4YR3 - chains A and T of the 3 polymer chains in the assembly; structure by X-ray diffraction, 2.00 A resolution.

# Chain A
Name: DNA polymerase eta
Source organism: Homo sapiens
Notes: EC 2.7.7.7
UniProtKB: Q9Y253 (POLH_HUMAN); residue numbers follow UniProt; this construct covers 1-432
Amino-acid sequence (435 residues; numbered -2 to 432; the number before each row is that of its first residue; numbers below 1 keep their minus sign (Gly-2 is residue -2)):
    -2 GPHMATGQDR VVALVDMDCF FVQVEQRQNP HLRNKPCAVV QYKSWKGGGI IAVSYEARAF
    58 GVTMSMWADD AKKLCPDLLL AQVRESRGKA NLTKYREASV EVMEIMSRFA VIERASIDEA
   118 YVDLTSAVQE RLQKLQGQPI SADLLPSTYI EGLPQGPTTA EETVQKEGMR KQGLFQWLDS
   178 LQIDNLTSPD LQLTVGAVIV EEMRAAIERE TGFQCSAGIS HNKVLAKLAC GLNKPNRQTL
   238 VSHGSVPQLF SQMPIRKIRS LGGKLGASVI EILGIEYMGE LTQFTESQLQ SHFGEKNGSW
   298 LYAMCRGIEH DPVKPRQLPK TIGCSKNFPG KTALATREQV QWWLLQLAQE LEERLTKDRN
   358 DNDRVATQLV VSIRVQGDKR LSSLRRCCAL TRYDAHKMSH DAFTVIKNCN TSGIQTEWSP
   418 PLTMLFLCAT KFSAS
Unresolved in the structure: 154-159, 374-377, 412
Sequence notes: expression tag (-2 to 0); engineered mutation Met61 (Arg in Q9Y253)
Metal / ion sites: Ca2+ site 1: Asp13, Met14, Asp115 (together with 2'-deoxycytidine-5'-triphosphate); Ca2+ site 2: Asp13, Asp115, Glu116 (together with 2'-deoxycytidine-5'-triphosphate) (shared with 1 residue of chain P)
Small-molecule neighbours: 2'-deoxycytidine-5'-triphosphate (DCP): Asp13, Met14, Asp15, Cys16, Phe17, Phe18, Ile48, Ala49, Tyr52, Arg55, Met61, Ile114, Asp115, Lys231
UniProt features mapped onto this chain:
  - binding site (Mg(2+)): Asp13, Met14, Asp115, Glu116
  - binding site (Mn(2+)): Asp13, Met14, Asp115, Glu116
  - natural variant: Val37 (deletion: In XPV), Leu75 (deletion: In XPV), Arg93 (R93P: In XPV), Arg111 (R111H: In XPV), Thr122 (T122P: In XPV), Gly153 (G153D: In a breast cancer sample), Thr191 (T191P: In XPV), Gly263 (G263V: In XPV), Val266 (V266D: In XPV), Gly295 (G295R: In XPV), Arg361 (R361S: In XPV)
  - mutagenesis: Tyr52 (Y52A/F: Reduces DNA polymerase activity; Y52E: Reduces DNA polymerase activity. Increases fidelity of replication and reduces translesion bypass), Ser62 (S62G: Increased DNA polymerase activity and translesion bypass compared to wild-type), Ala68 (A68S/V: Severe reduction in thymine dimer translesion bypass), Asn324 to Pro326 (Reduces binding to chromatin and to monoubiquitinated PCNA. Abolishes binding to monoubiquitinated PCNA; when associated with 705-E--H-713 Del)
What the authors report for this chain:
  - mutagenesis - R61M: decreased catalytic activity on 2'-deoxycytidine-5'-triphosphate
  - mutagenesis - R61M: decreased catalytic activity on dCTP insertion opposite G
  - binding site for the 12-nt DNA strand (chain T): Gln38
  - mutagenesis - R61M: decreased catalytic activity on dCTP insertion opposite unmodified G
  - mutagenesis - R61M: decreased catalytic activity on dCTP incorporation opposite 8-oxoG
  - mutagenesis - R61M: decreased catalytic activity on dATP insertion post-8-oxoG

# Chain T
Molecule: 12-nt DNA strand
Sequence (12 nucleotides; numbered 1 to 12; the number before each row is that of its first residue):
     1 CATGATGACG CT
Unresolved in the structure: 1-2

# Chain A / chain T interface
Pairs across the interface (30):
  Gln38(A) - DG4(T)  hydrogen bond to the base
  Tyr39(A) - DG4(T)  phosphate contact
  Tyr39(A) - DA5(T)  hydrogen bond to the phosphate
  Trp42(A) - DT3(T)  stacking on the base
  Ile48(A) - DG4(T)  base contact
  Trp64(A) - DT3(T)  hydrogen bond to the phosphate
  Lys86(A) - DT6(T)  salt bridge to the phosphate
  Leu89(A) - DA5(T)  phosphate contact
  Leu89(A) - DT6(T)  phosphate contact
  Arg93(A) - DT6(T)  salt bridge to the phosphate
  Arg93(A) - DG7(T)  salt bridge to the phosphate
  Lys311(A) - DC9(T)  phosphate contact
  Arg313(A) - DC9(T)  salt bridge to the phosphate
  Pro316(A) - DA8(T)  phosphate contact
  Lys317(A) - DA8(T)  hydrogen bond to the phosphate
  Lys317(A) - DC9(T)  salt bridge to the phosphate
  Thr318(A) - DG7(T)  sugar contact
  Thr318(A) - DA8(T)  hydrogen bond to the phosphate
  Ile319(A) - DG7(T)  phosphate contact
  Gly320(A) - DT6(T)  sugar contact
  Gly320(A) - DG7(T)  hydrogen bond to the phosphate
  Cys321(A) - DT6(T)  phosphate contact
  Ser322(A) - DA5(T)  sugar contact
  Ser322(A) - DT6(T)  hydrogen bond to the phosphate
  Lys323(A) - DA5(T)  phosphate contact
  Asn324(A) - DG4(T)  sugar contact
  Asn324(A) - DA5(T)  hydrogen bond to the phosphate
  Pro326(A) - DT3(T)  base contact
  Arg351(A) - DT6(T)  salt bridge to the phosphate
  Arg351(A) - DG7(T)  salt bridge to the phosphate
Also at the interface, not in a pair above, chain A (27 interface residues in all): Ala87, Glu110, Arg111, Leu315, Gly327, Glu347

# Overview
Chain A and chain T form an interface of 27 and 7 residues respectively, with 8 hydrogen bonds, 7 salt bridges
and 1 aromatic stacking contact. Polar contacts include Gln38(A)-DG4(T), Tyr39(A)-DA5(T) and Trp64(A)-DT3(T).
The paper reports a binding site for the 12-nt DNA strand (chain T) at Gln38(A); R61M of chain A reduces
catalytic activity on 2'-deoxycytidine-5'-triphosphate.
Chain A is DNA polymerase eta (Homo sapiens) and chain T is a 12-nt DNA strand; the structure, Mutant Human
DNA Polymerase Eta R61M Inserting dCTP Opposite Template G, was determined by X-ray diffraction, deposited
together with 4YP3, 4YQW, 4YR0 and 4YR2.
